Entry 4R00 (X-ray diffraction, 2.80 A resolution); this record covers chains D and E of the 28 polymer chains in the assembly.

Chain D:
Name: Proteasome subunit alpha type-5
From: Saccharomyces cerevisiae
Notes: EC 3.4.25.1
UniProtKB: P32379 (PSA5_YEAST); residues -7 to 252 here correspond to UniProt positions 1-260 (UniProt number = residue number + 8)
Sequence (260 residues; row label = number of the first residue in the row; numbers below 1 keep their minus sign (Met-7 is residue -7)):
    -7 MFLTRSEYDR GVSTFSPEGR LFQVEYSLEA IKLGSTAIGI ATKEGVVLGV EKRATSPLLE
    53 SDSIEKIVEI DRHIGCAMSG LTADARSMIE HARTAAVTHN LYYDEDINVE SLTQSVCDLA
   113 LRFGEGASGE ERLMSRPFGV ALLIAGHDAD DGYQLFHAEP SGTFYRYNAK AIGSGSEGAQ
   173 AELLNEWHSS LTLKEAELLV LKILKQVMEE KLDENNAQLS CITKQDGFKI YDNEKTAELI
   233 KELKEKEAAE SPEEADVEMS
Not modelled in the structure: -7 to 0, 118-124, 243-252

Chain E:
Name: Proteasome subunit alpha type-6
From: Saccharomyces cerevisiae
Notes: EC 3.4.25.1
UniProtKB: P40302 (PSA6_YEAST); residues 0-233 here correspond to UniProt positions 1-234 (UniProt number = residue number + 1)
Sequence (234 residues; numbered 0 to 233; the number before each row is that of its first residue; numbering starts at 0):
     0 MFRNNYDGDT VTFSPTGRLF QVEYALEAIK QGSVTVGLRS NTHAVLVALK RNADELSSYQ
    60 KKIIKCDEHM GLSLAGLAPD ARVLSNYLRQ QCNYSSLVFN RKLAVERAGH LLCDKAQKNT
   120 QSYGGRPYGV GLLIIGYDKS GAHLLEFQPS GNVTELYGTA IGARSQGAKT YLERTLDTFI
   180 KIDGNPDELI KAGVEAISQS LRDESLTVDN LSIAIVGKDT PFTIYDGEAV AKYI
Not modelled in the structure: 0-2
Swiss-Prot annotation at these positions:
  - modified residue: Ser13 (Phosphoserine)
  - cross-link: Lys190 (Glycyl lysine isopeptide (Lys-Gly) (interchain with G-Cter in ubiquitin))

Chain D / chain E interface:
Pairs across the interface (43):
  Gly3(D) with Gly7(E)
  Ser5(D) with Arg125(E)
  Thr6(D) with Gly7(E); Gln20(E)
  Phe7(D) with Gln20(E), hydrogen bond (backbone-side chain); Tyr23(E); Ala24(E), hydrophobic; Leu76(E), hydrophobic; Arg125(E); Pro126(E); Gly128(E)
  Ser8(D) with Tyr23(E)
  Pro9(D) with Tyr23(E), hydrophobic; Glu26(E)
  Glu10(D) with Glu26(E); Gln30(E)
  Gly11(D) with Tyr23(E); Ala27(E)
  Leu13(D) with Arg125(E)
  Gln106(D) with Arg81(E), hydrogen bond
  Asp110(D) with Arg81(E), salt bridge
  Leu113(D) with Pro78(E), hydrophobic; Arg125(E)
  Ser153(D) with Pro78(E)
  Gly154(D) with Pro78(E)
  Thr155(D) with Gln59(E)
  Phe156(D) with Gln59(E)
  Tyr157(D) with Arg50(E); Ala52(E); Ser56(E); Ser57(E); Gln59(E)
  Arg158(D) with Ser56(E); Ser57(E), hydrogen bond (backbone-backbone)
  Tyr159(D) with Ala52(E); Asp53(E); Leu55(E); Ser56(E)
  Asn160(D) with Leu55(E), hydrogen bond (backbone-backbone)
  Ala161(D) with Leu55(E)
  Gln172(D) with Asp53(E), hydrogen bond; Leu55(E)
  Leu176(D) with Leu55(E), hydrophobic
Other interface residues (no listed pair), chain D (27 interface residues in all): Arg2, Glu117, Leu175, Trp179
Other interface residues (no listed pair), chain E (26 interface residues in all): Asp6, Asn51, Glu54, Lys60, Asp79, Gly123

In short:
The interface between chain D and chain E involves 27 residues on one side and 26 on the other; the contacts
include 5 hydrogen bonds and 1 salt bridge. Among the polar pairs are Asp110(D)-Arg81(E), Phe7(D)-Gln20(E) and
Gln106(D)-Arg81(E).
Chain D is Proteasome subunit alpha type-5 and chain E is Proteasome subunit alpha type-6, both from
Saccharomyces cerevisiae; the structure, yCP beta5-C52F mutant in complex with Omuralide, was determined by
X-ray diffraction, deposited together with 4QUX, 4QUY, 4QV0, 4QV1, 4QV3, 4QV4 and 42 further entries.
